Entry 7P0M (electron microscopy, 2.75 A resolution); this record covers chains D and E of the 13 polymer chains in the assembly.

== Chain D (and E) ==
Protein: Lon protease homolog, mitochondrial
Source organism: Homo sapiens
Notes: EC 3.4.21.53; chain E of this document is another copy of the same molecule, construct and numbering; everything in this record applies to it too
UniProt: P36776 (LONM_HUMAN); residues 67-959 here = UniProt positions 67-959
Chain sequence (895 residues; each row starts with the number of its first residue):
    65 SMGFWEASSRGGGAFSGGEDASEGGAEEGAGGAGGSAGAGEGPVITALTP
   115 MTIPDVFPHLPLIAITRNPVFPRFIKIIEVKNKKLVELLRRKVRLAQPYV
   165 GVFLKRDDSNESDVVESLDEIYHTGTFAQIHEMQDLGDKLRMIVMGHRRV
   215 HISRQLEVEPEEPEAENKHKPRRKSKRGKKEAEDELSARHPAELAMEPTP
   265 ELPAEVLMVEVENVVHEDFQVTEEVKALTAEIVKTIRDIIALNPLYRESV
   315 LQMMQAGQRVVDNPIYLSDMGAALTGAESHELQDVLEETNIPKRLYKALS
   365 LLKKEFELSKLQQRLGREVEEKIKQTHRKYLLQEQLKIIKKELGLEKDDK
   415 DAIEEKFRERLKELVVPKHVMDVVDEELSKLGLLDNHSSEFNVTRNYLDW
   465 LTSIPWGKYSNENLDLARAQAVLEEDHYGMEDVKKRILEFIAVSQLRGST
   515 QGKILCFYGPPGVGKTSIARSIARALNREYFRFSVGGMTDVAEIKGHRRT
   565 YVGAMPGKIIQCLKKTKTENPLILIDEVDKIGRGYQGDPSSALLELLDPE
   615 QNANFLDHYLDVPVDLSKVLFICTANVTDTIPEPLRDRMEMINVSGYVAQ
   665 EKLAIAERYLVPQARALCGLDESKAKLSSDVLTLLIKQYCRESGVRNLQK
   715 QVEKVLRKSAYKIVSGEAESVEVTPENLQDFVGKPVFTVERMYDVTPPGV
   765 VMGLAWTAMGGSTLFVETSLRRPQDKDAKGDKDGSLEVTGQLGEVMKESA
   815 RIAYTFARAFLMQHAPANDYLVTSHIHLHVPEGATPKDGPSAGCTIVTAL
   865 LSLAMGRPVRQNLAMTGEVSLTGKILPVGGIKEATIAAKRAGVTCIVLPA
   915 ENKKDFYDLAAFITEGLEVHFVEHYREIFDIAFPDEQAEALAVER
Disordered / not traced: 65-409, 787-795, 950-959 (chain E: 65-409, 788-795, 950-959)
Differences from the reference sequence: expression tag (65-66); engineered mutation A898 (Lys in P36776)
Ligand contacts: ADP (adenosine-5'-diphosphate): D490, H491, Y492, P525, G526, V527, G528, K529, T530, S531, T638, Y661, I669, Y673, L674, Q677, V709, R710, Q713
Swiss-Prot annotation at these positions:
  - active site: S855
  - binding site (ATP): G523 to T530
  - natural variant: E476 (E476A: In CODASS), S631 (S631Y: In CODASS), A670 (A670V: In CODASS), R672 (R672C: In CODASS), P676 (P676S: In CODASS), R679 (R679H: In CODASS), R721 (R721G: In CODASS), A724 (A724V: In CODASS), P749 (P749S: In CODASS), G767 (G767E: In CODASS), I927 (deletion: In CODASS)
  - mutagenesis: K529 (K529R: Abolishes ATPase activity, and presumably ATP-driven protein unfolding, but does not block access to the proteolytic active site or prevent a substrate from binding to it), W770 (W770A: Has low basal, but normal stimulated ATPase activity, and retains peptidase activity; W770P: Has normal basal, but low stimulated ATPase activity, and abolishes peptidase activity), S855 (S855A: Lacks both ATPase and protease activity, but retains DNA binding activity), T880 (T880V: Enhances the basal, but not the stimulated ATPase activity), G893 (G893A: Has low basal, but normal stimulated ATPase activity, and retains peptidase activity; G893P: Has normal basal, but low stimulated ATPase activity, and abolishes peptidase activity), G894 (G894A/S: Enhances the basal, but not the stimulated ATPase activity, and retains peptidase activity; G894P: Enhances the basal, but not the stimulated ATPase activity, and abolishes peptidase activity)

== Chain D / chain E interface ==
Residue-residue contacts (63; chain D residue first):
  D413(D) with L447(E)
  N450(D) with L447(E)
  H451(D) with D449(E), salt bridge
  R546(D) with Q615(E)
  G550(D) with S605(E)
  G551(D) with D602(E)
  V566(D) with T564(E); Y565(E)
  G567(D) with R562(E); T564(E), hydrogen bond (backbone-side chain); Y565(E)
  M569(D) with R562(E)
  E591(D) with L608(E)
  Y599(D) with Y599(E)
  A680(D) with R511(E), hydrogen bond (backbone-side chain)
  L681(D) with R511(E), hydrogen bond (backbone-side chain)
  C682(D) with L510(E)
  G683(D) with L510(E)
  L684(D) with L510(E), hydrophobic
  R710(D) with D651(E); R652(E)
  K714(D) with D651(E)
  R721(D) with R500(E); E503(E), salt bridge; E654(E), salt bridge
  K722(D) with E503(E)
  A724(D) with L510(E), hydrophobic
  Y725(D) with L480(E), hydrophobic; L502(E); E503(E); A506(E), hydrophobic
  V728(D) with L480(E), hydrophobic; A506(E); Q509(E); L510(E), hydrophobic
  S729(D) with L480(E)
  K748(D) with K918(E), hydrogen bond (backbone-side chain)
  P749(D) with K918(E)
  M756(D) with K888(E)
  Y757(D) with S884(E); T886(E); K888(E)
  E781(D) with S884(E), hydrogen bond; L885(E)
  S783(D) with T819(E); L885(E)
  R785(D) with T819(E); R822(E), hydrogen bond (backbone-side chain)
  R786(D) with D797(E), salt bridge; R822(E)
  E801(D) with R815(E), salt bridge
  T803(D) with E812(E); I816(E)
  G804(D) with E812(E), hydrogen bond (backbone-side chain)
  Q805(D) with E808(E), hydrogen bond; E812(E), hydrogen bond
  H841(D) with R815(E); T819(E), hydrogen bond; L885(E)
  H843(D) with I816(E); L885(E)
  E846(D) with E882(E)
  G847(D) with E882(E), hydrogen bond (backbone-side chain)
Also at the interface, not in a pair above, chain D (47 interface residues in all): N456, T553, K688, T782, L784, L842, A848
Also at the interface, not in a pair above, chain E (49 interface residues in all): L448, E454, Q484, V507, K517, P648, R650, M653, V809, A823, M826, P854, L890, Y921, D922

== In short ==
Chain D and chain E form an interface of 47 and 49 residues respectively; the contacts include 11 hydrogen
bonds and 5 salt bridges. Polar contacts include H451(D)-D449(E), R721(D)-E503(E) and R721(D)-E654(E). Ligands
of chain D: ADP.
Both chains are Lon protease homolog, mitochondrial (Homo sapiens). Entry 7P0M (Human mitochondrial Lon
protease with substrate in the ATPase and protease domains) was determined by electron microscopy.
